PDB entry 7P81 | X-ray diffraction, 2.79 A resolution | chains N and l of the 24 polymer chains in the assembly

Chain N:
Molecule: ATP-dependent Clp protease proteolytic subunit
From: Bacillus subtilis (strain 168)
Notes: EC 3.4.21.92
Reference sequence: P80244 (CLPP_BACSU); residues 1-191 here correspond to UniProt positions 2-192 (UniProt number = residue number + 1)
Amino-acid sequence (199 residues; numbered 1 to 199; the number before each row is that of its first residue):
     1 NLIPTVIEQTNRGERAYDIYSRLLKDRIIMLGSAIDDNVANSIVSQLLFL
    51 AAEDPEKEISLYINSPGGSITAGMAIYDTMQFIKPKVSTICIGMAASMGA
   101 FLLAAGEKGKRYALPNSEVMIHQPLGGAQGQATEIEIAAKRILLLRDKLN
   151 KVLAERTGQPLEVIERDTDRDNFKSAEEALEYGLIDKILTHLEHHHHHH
Not modelled in the structure: 1-2, 9-15, 125-137, 191-199
Differences from the reference sequence: expression tag (192-199)
UniProt features mapped onto this chain:
  - active site: Ser-97 (Nucleophile), His-122

Chain l:
Molecule: ADEP2
Amino-acid sequence (7 residues; numbered 1 to 7; the number before each row is that of its first residue):
     1 XXSPXAX
Covalent attachments: covalent link Ser-3/MP8_7
Modified residues: CXP (cyclohexane propionic acid) at position 1, WFP (3,5-difluoro-L-phenylalanine) at position 2, YCP ((2S)-piperidine-2-carboxylic acid) at position 5, MP8 ((4R)-4-methyl-L-proline) at position 7

Chain N / chain l interface:
Residue-residue contacts - 21 pairs, chain N then chain l:
  Arg-22(N) / CXP_1(l)
  Leu-23(N) / CXP_1(l)
  Asp-26(N) / CXP_1(l)
  Asp-26(N) / MP8_7(l)
  Ile-28(N) / CXP_1(l)
  Ile-28(N) / MP8_7(l)
  Ser-60(N) / Ala-6(l)
  Ser-60(N) / MP8_7(l)
  Tyr-62(N) / CXP_1(l)
  Tyr-62(N) / WFP_2(l)  hydrogen bond (side chain-backbone)
  Tyr-62(N) / Ala-6(l)
  Tyr-62(N) / MP8_7(l)
  Ser-88(N) / Ala-6(l)
  Ile-90(N) / Ala-6(l)
  Ile-92(N) / WFP_2(l)
  Lys-110(N) / YCP_5(l)
  Tyr-112(N) / YCP_5(l)
  Tyr-112(N) / Ala-6(l)  hydrophobic
  Leu-114(N) / WFP_2(l)
  Leu-189(N) / WFP_2(l)
  Leu-189(N) / YCP_5(l)
Other interface residues (no listed pair), chain N (14 interface residues in all): Arg-27
Other interface residues (no listed pair), chain l (6 interface residues in all): Pro-4

Overview:
The interface between chain N and chain l involves 14 residues on one side and 6 on the other; the contacts
include 1 hydrogen bond. Its one hydrogen-bonded contact is Tyr-62(N)/WFP_2(l). Curated annotation (UniProt)
lists active-site residues Ser-97(N) and His-122(N) on chain N.
Chain N is ATP-dependent Clp protease proteolytic subunit (Bacillus subtilis (strain 168)) and chain l is
ADEP2; the structure, Crystal structure of ClpP from Bacillus subtilis in complex with ADEP2 (compact state),
was determined by X-ray diffraction (same publication as 7FEP, 7FEQ, 7FER, 7FES and 7P80).
